Entry 1K4T (X-ray diffraction, 2.10 A resolution); this record covers chains B and A of the 4 polymer chains in the assembly.

== Chain B ==
Molecule: 10-nt DNA strand
Sequence (10 nucleotides; row label = number of the first residue in the row):
     1 AAAAAGACTT

== Chain A ==
Protein: DNA topoisomerase I
From: Homo sapiens
Notes: EC 5.99.1.2; fragment: Core Domain and C-Terminal Domain, Residues 174-765
Reference sequence: P11387 (TOP1_HUMAN); residue numbers follow UniProt; this construct covers 174-765
Sequence (592 residues; row label = number of the first residue in the row):
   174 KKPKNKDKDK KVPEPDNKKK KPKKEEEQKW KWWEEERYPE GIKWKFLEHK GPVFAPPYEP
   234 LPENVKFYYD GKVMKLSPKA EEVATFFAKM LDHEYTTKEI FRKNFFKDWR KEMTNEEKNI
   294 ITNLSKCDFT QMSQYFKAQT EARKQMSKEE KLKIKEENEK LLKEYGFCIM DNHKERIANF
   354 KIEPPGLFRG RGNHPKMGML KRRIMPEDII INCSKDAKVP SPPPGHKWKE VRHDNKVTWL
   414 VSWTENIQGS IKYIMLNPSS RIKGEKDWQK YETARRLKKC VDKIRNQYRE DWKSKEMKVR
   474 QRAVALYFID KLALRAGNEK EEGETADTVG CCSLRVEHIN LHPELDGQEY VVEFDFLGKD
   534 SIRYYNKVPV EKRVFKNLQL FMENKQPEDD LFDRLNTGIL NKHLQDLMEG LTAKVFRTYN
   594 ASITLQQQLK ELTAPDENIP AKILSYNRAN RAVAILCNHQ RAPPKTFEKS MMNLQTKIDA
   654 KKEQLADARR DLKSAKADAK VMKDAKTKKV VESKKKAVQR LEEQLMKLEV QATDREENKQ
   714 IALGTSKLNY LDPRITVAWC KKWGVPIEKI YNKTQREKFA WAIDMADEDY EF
Disordered / not traced: 174-200
Differences from the reference sequence: modified residue (723)
Modified / non-standard residues: Tyr723 (o-phosphotyrosine; PTR)
Swiss-Prot annotation at these positions:
  - region (Interaction with DNA): Lys425, Tyr426, Arg488 to Lys493, Thr585 to Lys587
  - active site: Tyr723 (O-(3'-phospho-DNA)-tyrosine intermediate)
  - site (Interaction with DNA): Arg316, Arg364, Trp412, Lys443, Thr501, Lys532, Asn574, His632, Lys650
  - modified residue: Lys280 (N6-acetyllysine), Ser506 (Phosphoserine)
  - cross-link (Glycyl lysine isopeptide (Lys-Gly)): Lys204 (interchain with G-Cter in SUMO2), Lys336 (interchain with G-Cter in SUMO2), Lys549 (interchain with G-Cter in SUMO2), Lys642 (interchain with G-Cter in SUMO2), Lys700 (interchain with G-Cter in SUMO2), Lys712 (interchain with G-Cter in SUMO2)
  - natural variant: Lys326 (K326R: In breast cancer), Met370 (M370T: In CPT-resistant leukemia), Asp533 (D533G: In CPT-resistant leukemia), Asn722 (N722S: In CPT-resistant leukemia), Thr729 (T729A: In CPT-resistant lung cancer)
  - mutagenesis: Lys532 (K532A: Almost abolishes enzyme activity; K532R: Strongly reduced enzyme activity), Tyr723 (Y723F: No change in CPT-induced clearing from nuclei)
Metal / ion sites: Hg2+: Arg590, Cys630
Ligand contacts: topotecan, hycamtin / hydrolyzed product of topotecan: Asn352, Glu356, Arg364, Lys532, Asp533, Thr718, Asn722, Tyr723
What the authors report for this chain:
  - catalytic residues: Tyr723
  - binding site for the 10-nt DNA strand (chain B): Lys532, Tyr723
  - binding site for the 22-nt DNA strand: Phe361, Arg362, Gly363, Arg364, Lys374
  - binding site for the 12-nt DNA strand: Thr718
  - catalytic residues: Lys532 (citing earlier work)
  - binding site for topotecan, hycamtin: Asp533
  - binding site for hydrolyzed product of topotecan: Asp533, Asn722, Tyr723
  - contacts within the chain: Arg364-Asp533

== Chain B / chain A interface ==
Contacting residue pairs (17):
  DG6(B) - Ile424(A)  phosphate contact
  DG6(B) - Tyr426(A)  sugar contact
  DA7(B) - Val410(A)  phosphate contact
  DA7(B) - Trp412(A)  hydrogen bond to the phosphate
  DA7(B) - Ile424(A)  phosphate contact
  DA7(B) - Tyr426(A)  hydrogen bond to the phosphate
  DC8(B) - Val410(A)  phosphate contact
  DC8(B) - Thr411(A)  hydrogen bond to the phosphate
  DC8(B) - Trp412(A)  phosphate contact
  DC8(B) - Met428(A)  phosphate contact
  DT9(B) - Lys439(A)  phosphate contact
  DT9(B) - Lys587(A)  phosphate contact
  DT10(B) - Lys443(A)  salt bridge to the phosphate
  DT10(B) - Lys532(A)  hydrogen bond to the base
  DT10(B) - Lys587(A)  salt bridge to the phosphate
  DT10(B) - Asn722(A)  sugar contact
  DT10(B) - Tyr723(A)  covalent bond
Also at the interface, not in a pair above, chain B (6 interface residues in all): DA4
Also at the interface, not in a pair above, chain A (19 interface residues in all): Lys216, Arg405, Lys436, Asp440, Glu494, Thr591, Thr718

== Overview ==
6 residues of chain B and 19 residues of chain A are in contact, with 1 covalent bond, 4 hydrogen bonds and 2
salt bridges. Polar contacts include DT10(B)-Lys532(A), DA7(B)-Trp412(A) and DA7(B)-Tyr426(A). The paper
reports catalytic residues Tyr723(A) and Lys532(A); a binding site for the 22-nt DNA strand at Phe361(A),
Arg362(A) and Gly363(A) among others.
Chain B is a 10-nt DNA strand and chain A is DNA topoisomerase I (Homo sapiens); the structure, Human DNA
topoisomerase I (70 kDa) in complex with the poison topotecan and covalent complex with ..., was determined by
X-ray diffraction (same publication as 1K4S).
